8FFY - chains A and B of the 3 polymer chains in the assembly; structure by electron microscopy, 3.60 A resolution.

== Chain A (and B) ==
Name: Serine--tRNA ligase, mitochondrial
Organism: Homo sapiens
Notes: EC 6.1.1.11; chain B of this document is another copy of the same molecule, construct and numbering; everything in this record applies to it too
UniProtKB: Q9NP81 (SYSM_HUMAN); residues 1-518 here = UniProt positions 1-518
Chain sequence (518 residues; each row starts with the number of its first residue):
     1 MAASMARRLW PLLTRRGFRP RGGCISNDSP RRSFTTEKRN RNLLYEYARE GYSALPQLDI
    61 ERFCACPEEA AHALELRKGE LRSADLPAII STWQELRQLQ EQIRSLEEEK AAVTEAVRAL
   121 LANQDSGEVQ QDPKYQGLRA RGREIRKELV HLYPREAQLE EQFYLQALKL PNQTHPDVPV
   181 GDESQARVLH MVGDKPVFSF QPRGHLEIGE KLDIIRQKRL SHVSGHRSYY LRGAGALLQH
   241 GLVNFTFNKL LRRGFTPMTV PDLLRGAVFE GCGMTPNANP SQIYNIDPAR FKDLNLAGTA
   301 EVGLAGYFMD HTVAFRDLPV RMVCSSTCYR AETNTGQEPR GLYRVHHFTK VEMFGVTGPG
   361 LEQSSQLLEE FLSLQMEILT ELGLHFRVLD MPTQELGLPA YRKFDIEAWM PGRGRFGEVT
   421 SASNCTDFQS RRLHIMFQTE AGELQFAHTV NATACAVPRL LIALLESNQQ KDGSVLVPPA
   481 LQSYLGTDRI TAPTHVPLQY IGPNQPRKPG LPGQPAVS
Unresolved in the structure: 1-185, 394-397, 508-518 (chain B: 1-39, 122-129, 334-337, 504-518)
Residues lining bound ligands: 5'-O-(N-(L-seryl)-sulfamoyl)adenosine (SSA): Thr-299, Glu-301, Arg-330, Tyr-343, Arg-344, Val-345, Phe-348, Lys-350, Glu-352, Glu-418, Val-419, Thr-420, Ser-421, Asn-451, Ala-452, Thr-453, Ala-456, Pro-458, Arg-459
Reported in the primary citation:
  - binding site for mt-tRNA(UGA-TL): Glu-50, Lys-110, Arg-118, Arg-139, Arg-143, Arg-146, Asn-334 to Arg-340
  - conformationally variable residues (loop rearrangement): Asn-334 to Arg-340
  - mutagenesis - K110A, R118A/R139A/R143A, R139A (2-fold): decreased catalytic activity with mt-tRNA(UGA-TL)
  - mutagenesis - R146A: unchanged catalytic activity with mt-tRNA(UGA-TL)

== How chain A and chain B interact ==
Pairs across the interface - 142 pairs, chain A then chain B:
  Arg-216(A) with Tyr-307(B), hydrogen bond (side chain-backbone); His-311(B), hydrogen bond
  Ser-221(A) with Arg-265(B), hydrogen bond (backbone-side chain)
  His-222(A) with Tyr-47(B); Tyr-52(B); Arg-265(B)
  Val-223(A) with Leu-264(B); Arg-265(B), hydrogen bond (backbone-backbone); Val-268(B); Gly-306(B); Met-309(B), hydrophobic
  Ser-224(A) with Pro-261(B); Leu-263(B); Leu-264(B)
  Gly-225(A) with Arg-265(B)
  Tyr-229(A) with Pro-261(B)
  Tyr-230(A) with Met-258(B), hydrophobic; Thr-259(B); Val-260(B), hydrophobic; Pro-261(B); Leu-264(B); Gly-303(B), hydrogen bond (side chain-backbone); Tyr-307(B), hydrophobic
  Leu-231(A) with Met-258(B); Thr-259(B), hydrogen bond (backbone-backbone)
  Arg-232(A) with Pro-257(B); Met-258(B); Tyr-307(B), hydrogen bond; Met-322(B)
  Gly-233(A) with Thr-256(B); Pro-257(B), hydrogen bond (backbone-backbone)
  Ala-236(A) with Pro-257(B); Met-258(B); Thr-259(B)
  Leu-237(A) with Leu-251(B), hydrophobic; Pro-257(B), hydrophobic
  Gln-239(A) with Thr-259(B), hydrogen bond
  His-240(A) with Phe-247(B)
  Asn-244(A) with Asn-244(B)
  Phe-247(A) with His-240(B)
  Leu-251(A) with Leu-237(B), hydrophobic
  Thr-256(A) with Arg-232(B)
  Pro-257(A) with Arg-232(B); Gly-233(B), hydrogen bond (backbone-backbone); Ala-236(B), hydrophobic; Leu-237(B), hydrophobic
  Met-258(A) with Leu-231(B)
  Thr-259(A) with Tyr-230(B); Leu-231(B), hydrogen bond (backbone-backbone); Ala-236(B); Gln-239(B)
  Pro-261(A) with Ser-224(B); Ser-228(B); Tyr-229(B); Tyr-230(B); His-347(B)
  Asp-262(A) with Tyr-329(B)
  Leu-263(A) with Ser-224(B), hydrogen bond (backbone-side chain); Tyr-284(B)
  Leu-264(A) with Val-223(B); Tyr-230(B)
  Arg-265(A) with Ser-221(B), hydrogen bond (side chain-backbone); His-222(B); Val-223(B), hydrogen bond (backbone-backbone); Gly-225(B)
  Val-268(A) with His-222(B); Val-223(B)
  Asn-279(A) with Arg-290(B), hydrogen bond (backbone-side chain)
  Pro-280(A) with Arg-290(B)
  Ser-281(A) with Arg-290(B), hydrogen bond (backbone-side chain)
  Tyr-284(A) with Leu-263(B), hydrophobic; Phe-291(B), hydrophobic
  Asn-285(A) with Ile-286(B); Asp-287(B), hydrogen bond (backbone-backbone)
  Ile-286(A) with Asn-285(B); Asp-287(B)
  Asp-287(A) with Asn-285(B), hydrogen bond (backbone-backbone); Ile-286(B); Asp-287(B); Pro-288(B)
  Arg-290(A) with Pro-276(B), hydrogen bond (side chain-backbone); Ala-278(B); Ser-281(B), hydrogen bond; Ile-283(B); Asn-285(B)
  Phe-291(A) with Tyr-284(B), hydrophobic; Ala-331(B), hydrophobic
  Leu-294(A) with Tyr-284(B), hydrophobic
  Leu-296(A) with Leu-263(B), hydrophobic; Leu-296(B), hydrophobic
  Gly-303(A) with Tyr-230(B), hydrogen bond (backbone-side chain)
  Gly-306(A) with Val-223(B)
  Tyr-307(A) with Arg-216(B), hydrogen bond (backbone-side chain); Tyr-230(B), hydrophobic; Arg-232(B), hydrogen bond; Leu-498(B), hydrophobic
  Phe-308(A) with Leu-498(B), hydrophobic
  Met-309(A) with His-222(B)
  Asp-310(A) with Tyr-500(B); Ile-501(B)
  His-311(A) with Arg-216(B), hydrogen bond; Leu-498(B); Gln-499(B); Tyr-500(B)
  Thr-312(A) with Leu-498(B); Gln-499(B), hydrogen bond (backbone-backbone); Ile-501(B)
  Val-313(A) with Leu-498(B), hydrophobic
  Arg-316(A) with Val-496(B)
  Asp-317(A) with His-495(B); Val-496(B), hydrogen bond (side chain-backbone)
  Ser-325(A) with His-240(B), hydrogen bond
  Thr-327(A) with Asp-262(B)
  Tyr-329(A) with Asp-262(B), hydrogen bond; Leu-263(B), hydrophobic; Tyr-329(B), hydrogen bond
  Ala-331(A) with Phe-291(B)
  Glu-332(A) with Arg-290(B), salt bridge
  His-347(A) with Pro-261(B)
  Met-436(A) with Ile-501(B), hydrophobic
  Leu-444(A) with Ile-501(B), hydrophobic
  His-495(A) with Asp-317(B)
  Val-496(A) with Ala-314(B), hydrophobic; Arg-316(B); Asp-317(B), hydrogen bond (backbone-side chain)
  Leu-498(A) with Tyr-307(B); Phe-308(B), hydrophobic; His-311(B); Thr-312(B)
  Gln-499(A) with Asp-310(B); His-311(B); Thr-312(B)
  Tyr-500(A) with Asp-310(B); His-311(B)
  Ile-501(A) with Asp-310(B); His-311(B); His-434(B); Met-436(B), hydrophobic; Leu-444(B), hydrophobic
  Pro-503(A) with Gly-51(B); Ser-53(B)
  Asn-504(A) with Gly-51(B)
Interface residues without a listed pair, chain A (71 interface residues in all): Val-260, Pro-288, Ala-314, Val-320, His-346
Interface residues without a listed pair, chain B (78 interface residues in all): Ala-54, Asn-277, Leu-294, Val-313, Thr-327, His-346, Gly-502, Pro-503

== Summary ==
Chain A and chain B form an interface of 71 and 78 residues respectively; the contacts include 30 hydrogen
bonds and 1 salt bridge. Among the polar pairs are Glu-332(A)/Arg-290(B), Arg-216(A)/Tyr-307(B) and
Arg-216(A)/His-311(B). From the paper: a binding site for mt-tRNA(UGA-TL) at Glu-50(A), Lys-110(A) and
Arg-118(A) among others; K110A, R118A/R139A/R143A and R139A of chain A reduce catalytic activity with
mt-tRNA(UGA-TL).
Chain A and chain B are both Serine--tRNA ligase, mitochondrial (Homo sapiens); the structure, Cryo-electron
microscopy structure of human mt-SerRS in complex with mt-tRNA(UGA-TL), was determined by electron microscopy.
